7FFL - chains A and F of the 15 polymer chains in the assembly; structure by electron microscopy, 3.10 A resolution.

== Chain A (and F) ==
Protein: Capsid protein
Organism: Venezuelan equine encephalitis virus (strain TC-83)
Notes: EC 3.4.21.90; chain F of this document is another copy of the same molecule, construct and numbering; everything in this record applies to it too
Reference sequence: P05674 (POLS_EEVV8); residues 1-275 here = UniProt positions 1-275
Sequence (275 residues; numbered 1 to 275; the number before each row is that of its first residue):
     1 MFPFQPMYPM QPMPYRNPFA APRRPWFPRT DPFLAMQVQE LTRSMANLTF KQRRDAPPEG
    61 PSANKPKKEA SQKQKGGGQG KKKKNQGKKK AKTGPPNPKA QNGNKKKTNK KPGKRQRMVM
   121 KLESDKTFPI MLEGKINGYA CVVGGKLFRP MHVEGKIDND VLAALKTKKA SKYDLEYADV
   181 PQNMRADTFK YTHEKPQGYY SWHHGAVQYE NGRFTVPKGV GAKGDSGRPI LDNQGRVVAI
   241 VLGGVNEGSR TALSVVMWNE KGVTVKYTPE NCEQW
Unresolved in the structure: 1-112
Construct notes: engineered mutation Asn64 (Lys in P05674)
Curated features (UniProtKB/Swiss-Prot):
  - region: Met1 to Phe33 (Necessary for nucleocapsid assembly and virus assembly), Phe33 to Lys68 (Host transcription inhibition), Ala91 to Thr127 (Binding to the viral RNA), Pro112 to Lys126 (Ribosome-binding)
  - motif: Leu41 to Leu48 (Supraphysiological nuclear export signal)
  - active site (Charge relay system): His152, Asp174, Ser226
  - site: Tyr200 (Involved in dimerization of the capsid protein), Asn233 (Involved in dimerization of the capsid protein), Trp275 (Cleavage)
  - modified residue: Thr93 (Phosphothreonine), Thr108 (Phosphothreonine), Ser124 (Phosphoserine), Thr127 (Phosphothreonine)

== How chain A and chain F interact ==
Contacting residue pairs - 12 pairs, chain A then chain F:
  Gln182(A) - Val245(F)
  Gln182(A) - Glu247(F)
  Gln182(A) - Glu270(F)  hydrogen bond (side chain-backbone)
  Gln182(A) - Asn271(F)
  Asn183(A) - Asn246(F)
  Asn183(A) - Glu247(F)
  Asn183(A) - Gly248(F)  hydrogen bond (backbone-backbone)
  Arg185(A) - Glu270(F)  salt bridge
  Ala186(A) - Glu247(F)
  Ala186(A) - Arg250(F)
  Asp187(A) - Ser249(F)  hydrogen bond
  Lys190(A) - Glu210(F)  salt bridge

== Summary ==
Chain A and chain F form an interface of 6 and 9 residues respectively, with 3 hydrogen bonds and 2 salt
bridges. Among the polar pairs are Arg185(A)-Glu270(F), Lys190(A)-Glu210(F) and Gln182(A)-Glu270(F). From
UniProt: 3 active-site residues on chain A.
Chain A and chain F are both Capsid protein (Venezuelan equine encephalitis virus (strain TC-83)); the
structure, Cryo-EM structure of VEEV VLP-LDLRAD3-D1 complex at the 2-fold axes, was determined by electron
microscopy together with 7FFE, 7FFF, 7FFN, 7FFO and 7FFQ from the same study.
